Entry 6SW8 (X-ray diffraction, 1.93 A resolution); this record covers chains A and B.

== Chain A (and B) ==
Protein: Non-structural protein 1
Source organism: Influenza A virus (A/turkey/Italy/977/1999(H7N1))
Notes: chain B of this document is another copy of the same molecule, construct and numbering; everything in this record applies to it too
UniProtKB: Q1PST0 (Q1PST0_9INFA); numbering as in UniProt (aligned over 2-73)
Sequence (77 residues; numbered -3 to 73; the number before each row is that of its first residue; numbers below 1 keep their minus sign (Gly-3 is residue -3)):
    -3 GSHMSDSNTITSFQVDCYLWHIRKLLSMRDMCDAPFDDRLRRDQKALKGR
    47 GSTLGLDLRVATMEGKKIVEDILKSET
Not modelled in the structure: -3 to 0
Sequence notes: expression tag (-3 to 1)
From the paper describing this entry:
  - self-association interface (contacts with another copy of this molecule); pairs are residue here / residue on that copy: Asp12-Arg35 (salt bridge), Phe32, Arg46
  - binding site for di(hydroxyethyl)ether: Arg46
  - mutagenesis - R38A/K41A: abolished binding to AWFC01
  - mutagenesis - R38A/K41A: abolished binding to both RNAs

== How chain A and chain B interact ==
Contacting residue pairs (48):
  Asn4(A) - Asp26(B)
  Asn4(A) - Met27(B)
  Asn4(A) - Cys28(B)  hydrogen bond (side chain-backbone)
  Asn4(A) - Asp29(B)
  Thr5(A) - Asp29(B)  hydrogen bond
  Thr7(A) - Met27(B)
  Ser8(A) - Cys28(B)
  Ser8(A) - Asp29(B)  hydrogen bond (side chain-backbone)
  Ser8(A) - Phe32(B)
  Asp12(A) - Phe32(B)
  Asp12(A) - Arg35(B)  salt bridge
  Tyr14(A) - Leu69(B)
  Leu15(A) - Arg19(B)
  Ile18(A) - Val65(B)  hydrophobic
  Ile18(A) - Ile68(B)
  Arg19(A) - Leu15(B)
  Leu21(A) - Ile68(B)  hydrophobic
  Leu21(A) - Leu69(B)  hydrophobic
  Leu21(A) - Glu72(B)
  Leu22(A) - Thr7(B)
  Leu22(A) - Val11(B)  hydrophobic
  Leu22(A) - Ile64(B)  hydrophobic
  Leu22(A) - Ile68(B)
  Arg25(A) - Ile68(B)
  Arg25(A) - Ser71(B)  hydrogen bond
  Arg25(A) - Glu72(B)  salt bridge
  Asp26(A) - Asn4(B)
  Met27(A) - Asn4(B)
  Met27(A) - Thr7(B)
  Met27(A) - Ile64(B)  hydrophobic
  Cys28(A) - Asn4(B)
  Cys28(A) - Ser8(B)
  Asp29(A) - Asn4(B)
  Asp29(A) - Thr5(B)  hydrogen bond
  Asp29(A) - Ser8(B)  hydrogen bond (backbone-side chain)
  Phe32(A) - Ser8(B)
  Phe32(A) - Asp12(B)
  Arg35(A) - Asp12(B)  salt bridge
  Arg35(A) - Arg46(B)
  Arg46(A) - Arg35(B)
  Val65(A) - Ile18(B)  hydrophobic
  Ile68(A) - Leu22(B)
  Ile68(A) - Arg25(B)
  Leu69(A) - Tyr14(B)
  Leu69(A) - Leu21(B)  hydrophobic
  Ser71(A) - Arg25(B)  hydrogen bond
  Glu72(A) - His17(B)  salt bridge
  Glu72(A) - Leu21(B)
Other interface residues (no listed pair), chain A (27 interface residues in all): Val11, Ile64, Asp67

== Overview ==
Chain A and chain B each contribute 27 residues to their interface; the contacts include 7 hydrogen bonds and
4 salt bridges. Among the polar pairs are Asp12(A)-Arg35(B), Arg25(A)-Glu72(B) and Glu72(A)-His17(B). The
paper reports a binding site for di(hydroxyethyl)ether at Arg46(A); R38A/K41A of chain A abolish binding to
AWFC01.
Chain A and chain B are both Non-structural protein 1 (Influenza A virus (A/turkey/Italy/977/1999(H7N1))); the
structure, Crystal structure of the NS1 (H7N1) RNA-binding domain, was determined by X-ray diffraction
together with 6SX0, 6SX2 and 6ZLC from the same study.
